PDB entry 5JWQ | X-ray diffraction, 3.87 A resolution | chains A and C of the 4 polymer chains in the assembly

Chain A (and C):
Molecule: Circadian clock protein kinase KaiC
From: Thermosynechococcus elongatus (strain BP-1)
Notes: EC 2.7.11.1; chain C of this document is another copy of the same molecule, construct and numbering; everything in this record applies to it too
UniProt: Q79V60 (KAIC_THEEB); residue numbers follow UniProt; this construct covers 1-518
Chain sequence (526 residues; each row starts with the number of its first residue; numbers below 1 keep their minus sign (Asp-7 is residue -7)):
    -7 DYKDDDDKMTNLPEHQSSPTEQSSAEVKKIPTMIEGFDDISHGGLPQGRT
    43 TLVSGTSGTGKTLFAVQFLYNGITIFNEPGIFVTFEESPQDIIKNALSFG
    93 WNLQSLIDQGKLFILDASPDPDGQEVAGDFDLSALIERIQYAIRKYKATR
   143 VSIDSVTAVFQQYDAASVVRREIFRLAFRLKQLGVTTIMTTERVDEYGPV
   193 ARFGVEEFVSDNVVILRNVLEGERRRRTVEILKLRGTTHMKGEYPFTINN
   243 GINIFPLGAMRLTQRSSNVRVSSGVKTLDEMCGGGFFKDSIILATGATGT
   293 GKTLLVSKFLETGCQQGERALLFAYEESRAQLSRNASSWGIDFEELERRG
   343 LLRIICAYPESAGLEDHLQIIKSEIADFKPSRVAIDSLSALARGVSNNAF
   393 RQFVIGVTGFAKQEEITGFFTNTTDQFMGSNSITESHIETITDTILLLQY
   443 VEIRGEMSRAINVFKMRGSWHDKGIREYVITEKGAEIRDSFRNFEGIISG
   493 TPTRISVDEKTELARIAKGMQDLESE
Not modelled in the structure: -7 to 18, 185-189, 252-264, 276-280, 418-425, 439-445, 470-518 (chain C: -7 to 18, 185-191, 252-259, 275-276, 312-318, 341-350, 442-448, 468-518)
Construct notes: expression tag (-7 to 0); engineered mutation Glu431 (Ser in Q79V60)
Small-molecule neighbours:
  - ADP (adenosine-5'-diphosphate), molecule 1: Gly50, Thr51, Gly52, Lys53, Thr54, Leu55, Glu79, Ser90, Phe91, Arg219, Ile240
  - ADP, molecule 2: Lys225, Arg227, Gly228, Thr229, Thr230
Curated features (UniProtKB/Swiss-Prot):
  - region: Gln116 to Asp123 (B-loop, required to bind KaiB and SasA), Pro248 to Asn260 (Linker), Gly488 to Ile497 (A-loop, interacts with KaiA)
  - active site: Glu78 (Proton acceptor in CI (KaiC 1)), Glu318 (Proton acceptor in CII (KaiC 2))
  - binding site (ATP): Ser49, Gly50, Thr51, Gly52, Lys53, Thr54, Leu55, Ser90, Lys225, Leu226, Arg227, Thr229, His231, Thr290, Gly291, Thr292, Gly293, Lys294, Thr295, Leu296 and 8 more in UniProt
  - binding site (Mg(2+)): Thr54, Thr295, Glu318
  - modified residue: Thr432 (Phosphothreonine)
  - mutagenesis: Lys53 (K53H: KM for ATP is 13 uM, reduced hexamerization. KM for ATP is 3.4 mM, very little hexamerization; when associated with H-294), Gln116 to Asp123 (No longer binds KaiB or SasA (in a 1-247 residue construct)), Asp121 (D121A: No change in KaiB binding, slight decrease in SasA binding), Phe122 (F122A: Very little KaiB binding, decreased binding of SasA), Asp123 (D123A: Very little KaiB binding, decreased binding of SasA), Lys294 (K294H: KM for ATP is 3.6 uM, reduced hexamerization. KM for ATP is 3.4 mM, very little hexamerization; when associated with H-53), Glu318 to Glu319 (Very little stimulation of SasA autophosphorylation), Glu318 (E318Q: Inactivates the CII domain ATPase, KaiC hydrolyzes 16 ATP/day), Thr432 (T432D: 1.4-fold decrease in SasA autophosphorylation)
What the authors report for this chain:
  - post-translational modification sites: Thr432 (citing earlier work)

Interface between chain A and chain C:
Residue-residue contacts (46; chain A residue first):
  Ser49(A) with Val201(C); Leu224(C)
  Gly50(A) with Lys225(C)
  Glu78(A) with Phe200(C)
  Glu79(A) with Arg227(C), salt bridge
  Lys86(A) with Val19(C)
  Asn87(A) with Arg227(C); Gly228(C), hydrogen bond (side chain-backbone)
  Ser90(A) with Gly228(C), hydrogen bond (side chain-backbone); Thr229(C)
  Pro111(A) with Phe166(C), hydrophobic
  Pro113(A) with Arg163(C); Arg167(C); Phe170(C), hydrophobic
  Asp114(A) with Arg163(C), salt bridge
  Gly115(A) with Arg163(C)
  Gln153(A) with Arg162(C), hydrogen bond (backbone-side chain)
  Asp156(A) with Ser159(C), hydrogen bond; Arg162(C), salt bridge
  Glu184(A) with Val201(C)
  Glu215(A) with Glu235(C)
  Arg217(A) with Glu222(C), salt bridge; Leu224(C); Gly234(C)
  Thr290(A) with His429(C); Glu431(C); Lys457(C)
  Gly291(A) with Lys457(C)
  Asn327(A) with Arg459(C); Gly460(C), hydrogen bond (side chain-backbone)
  Ser330(A) with Arg459(C), hydrogen bond
  Cys348(A) with Ala251(C), hydrogen bond (side chain-backbone)
  Glu352(A) with Leu249(C)
  Ser353(A) with Leu249(C), hydrogen bond (side chain-backbone)
  Ala354(A) with Lys233(C)
  Gly355(A) with Lys233(C)
  Asp358(A) with Lys233(C)
  Arg385(A) with Phe392(C)
  Thr416(A) with His429(C)
  Asp417(A) with Asn423(C); Ser424(C); Ile425(C), hydrogen bond (backbone-backbone)
  Gly447(A) with Ile467(C)
  Glu448(A) with Lys465(C); Gly466(C); Ile467(C), hydrogen bond (backbone-backbone)
Interface residues without a listed pair, chain A (38 interface residues in all): Leu296, Glu319, Gln323, Tyr350, Thr415, Met449, Ser450
Interface residues without a listed pair, chain C (37 interface residues in all): Tyr236, Gly250, Arg393, Asp435, Asp464

Overview:
38 residues of chain A face 37 of chain C across their interface, with 10 hydrogen bonds and 4 salt bridges.
Polar pairs include Glu79(A)-Arg227(C), Asp114(A)-Arg163(C) and Asp156(A)-Arg162(C). Bound to chain A: ADP.
From the paper: a modification site at Thr432(A).
Chain A and chain C are both Circadian clock protein kinase KaiC (Thermosynechococcus elongatus (strain
BP-1)); the structure, Crystal structure of KaiC S431E in complex with foldswitch-stabilized KaiB from
Thermosynechococcus elongatus, was determined by X-ray diffraction, deposited together with 5JWR.
